4NCO - chains B and E of the 12 polymer chains in the assembly; structure by X-ray diffraction, 4.70 A resolution (low resolution: residue-level contacts below are approximate; hydrogen-bond / salt-bridge calls are withheld).

[Chain B]
Molecule: BG505 SOSIP gp41
Source organism: Human immunodeficiency virus 1
Chain sequence (78 residues; row label = number of the first residue in the row; note: 62 numbers in that range are skipped by the numbering (no residue carries them; nothing is unmodelled there); X marks 78 residues of unknown identity (built as UNK)):
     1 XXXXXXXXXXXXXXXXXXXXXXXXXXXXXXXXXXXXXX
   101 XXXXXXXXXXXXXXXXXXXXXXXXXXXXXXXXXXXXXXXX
Not modelled in the structure: 38

[Chain E]
Molecule: BG505 SOSIP gp120
Source organism: Human immunodeficiency virus 1
UniProt: Q2N0S6 (Q2N0S6_9HIV1); the construct has insertions or renumbered stretches relative to UniProt, so the offset changes along the chain: 31-140 = UniProt 30-139; 149-178 = UniProt 140-169; 191-309 = UniProt 190-308; 311-401 = UniProt 309-399; 1 more segments
Chain sequence (475 residues; numbered 31 to 507 plus 20 insertion-coded residues; 22 numbers in that range are skipped by the numbering (no residue carries them; nothing is unmodelled there); the number before each row is that of its first residue; a row labelled like 178A-178T holds insertion residues (178A, then the next letters in order)):
    31 AENLWVTVYYGVPVWKDAETTLFCASDAKAYETEKHNVWATHACVPTDPN
    81 PQEIHLENVTEEFNMWKNNMVEQMHTDIISLWDQSLKPCVKLTPLCVTLQ
   131 CTNVTNNITD
   149 DMRGELKNCSFNMTTELRDKKQKVYSLFYR
178A-178T LDVVQINENQGNRSNNSNKE
   191 YRLINCNTSAITQACPKVSFEPIPIHYCAPAGFAILKCKDKKFNGTGPCP
   241 SVSTVQCTHGIKPVVSTQLLLNGSLAEEEVMIRSENITNNAKNILVQFNT
   291 PVQINCTRPNNNTRKSIRI
   311 GPGQAFYATGDIIGDIRQAHCNVSKATWNETLGKVVKQLRKHFGNNTIIR
   361 FANSSGGDLEVTTHSFNCGGEFFYCNTSGLFNSTWISNTSV
   403 QGSNSTGSNDSITLPCRIKQIINMWQRIGQAMYAPPIQGVIRCVSNITGL
   453 ILTRDGGSTNSTTETFRPGGGDMRDNWRSELYKYKVVKIEPLGVAPTRCK
   503 RRVVG
Not modelled in the structure: 31-43, 178A-178T, 403-410, 494-507
Disulfide bonds: Cys54-Cys74, Cys119-Cys205, Cys126-Cys196, Cys131-Cys157, Cys218-Cys247, Cys228-Cys239, Cys296-Cys331, Cys378-Cys445, Cys385-Cys418
Glycans and other covalent adducts: N-acetylglucosamine (NAG) linked to Asn88, Asn137, Asn156, Asn160, Asn197, Asn234, Asn262, Asn276, Asn295, Asn301, Asn355, Asn386, Asn392, Asn448; glycan linked to Asn332
Construct notes: engineered mutation Asn332 (Thr330 in Q2N0S6), Cys501 (Ala498 in Q2N0S6)
Reported in the primary citation:
  - post-translational modification sites: Asn137, Asn156, Asn160, Asn197, Asn301, Asn332
  - mutagenesis - N137A: decreased binding to PGT122 heavy chain

[Interface between chain B and chain E]
Chain E side of the interface, 4 residues: Thr106, Ile109, Ser110, Asp113

[Summary]
No residue of chain B is in contact with chain E. Covalently linked N-acetylglucosamine: at Asn88(E),
Asn137(E), Asn156(E), Asn160(E), Asn197(E) and Asn234(E) and 8 more. From the paper: N137A of chain E reduces
binding to PGT122 heavy chain; modification sites Asn137(E), Asn156(E) and Asn160(E) among others.
Here chain B is BG505 SOSIP gp41 and chain E is BG505 SOSIP gp120, both from Human immunodeficiency virus 1.
Entry 4NCO (Crystal Structure of the BG505 SOSIP gp140 HIV-1 Env trimer in Complex with the Broadly
Neutralizing ...) was determined by X-ray diffraction.
